7E9G - chains S and F of the 8 polymer chains in the assembly; structure by electron microscopy, 3.50 A resolution.

# Chain S
Molecule: Metabotropic glutamate receptor 2
From: Homo sapiens
Notes: engineered mutation(s): S601A
Reference sequence: Q14416 (GRM2_HUMAN); residues 19-825 here = UniProt positions 19-825
Sequence (817 residues; each row starts with the number of its first residue):
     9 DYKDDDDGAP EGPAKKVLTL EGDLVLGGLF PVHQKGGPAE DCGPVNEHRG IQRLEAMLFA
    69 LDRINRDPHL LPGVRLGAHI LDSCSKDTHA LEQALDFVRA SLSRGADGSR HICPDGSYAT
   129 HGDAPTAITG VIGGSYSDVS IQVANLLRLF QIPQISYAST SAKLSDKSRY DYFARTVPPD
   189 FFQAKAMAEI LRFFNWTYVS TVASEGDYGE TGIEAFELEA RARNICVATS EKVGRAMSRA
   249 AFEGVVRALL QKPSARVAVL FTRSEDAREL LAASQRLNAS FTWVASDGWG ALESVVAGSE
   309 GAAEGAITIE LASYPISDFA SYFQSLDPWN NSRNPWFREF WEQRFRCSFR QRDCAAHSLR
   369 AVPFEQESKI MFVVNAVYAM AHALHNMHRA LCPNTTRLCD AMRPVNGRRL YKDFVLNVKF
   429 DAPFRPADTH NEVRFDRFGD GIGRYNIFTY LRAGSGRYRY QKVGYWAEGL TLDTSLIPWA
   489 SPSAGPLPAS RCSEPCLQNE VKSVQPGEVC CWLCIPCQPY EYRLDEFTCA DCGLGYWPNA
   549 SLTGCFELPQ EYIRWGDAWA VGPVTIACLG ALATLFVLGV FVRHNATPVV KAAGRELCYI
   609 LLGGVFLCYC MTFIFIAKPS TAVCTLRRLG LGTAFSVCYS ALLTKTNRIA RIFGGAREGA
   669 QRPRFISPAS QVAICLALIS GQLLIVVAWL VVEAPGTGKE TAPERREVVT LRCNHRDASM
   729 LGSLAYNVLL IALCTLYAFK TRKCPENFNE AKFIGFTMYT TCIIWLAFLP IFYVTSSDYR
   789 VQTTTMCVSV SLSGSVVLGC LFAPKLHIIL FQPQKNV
Not modelled in the structure: 9-22, 111-133, 658-674, 818-825
Disulfide bonds: Cys-50/Cys-92, Cys-234/Cys-518, Cys-355/Cys-362, Cys-400/Cys-407, Cys-500/Cys-519, Cys-504/Cys-522, Cys-525/Cys-537, Cys-540/Cys-553, Cys-632/Cys-721
Sequence notes: expression tag (9-18); conflict Ala-601 (Ser in Q14416)
Small-molecule neighbours: 40F ((1S,2S,5R,6S)-2-aminobicyclo[3.1.0]hexane-2,6-dicarboxylic acid): Arg-57, Arg-61, Ser-143, Tyr-144, Ser-145, Ala-166, Ser-167, Thr-168, Ser-169, Tyr-216, Arg-271, Asp-295, Gly-296, Glu-375, Lys-377
Swiss-Prot annotation at these positions:
  - region: Ala-677 to Ala-685 (Important for interaction with HTR2A)
  - binding site (L-glutamate): Arg-57, Arg-61, Ser-145, Ala-166, Thr-168, Asp-295, Lys-377
  - glycosylation (N-linked (GlcNAc...) asparagine): Asn-203, Asn-286, Asn-338, Asn-402, Asn-547

# Chain F
Molecule: DN13
From: Lama glama
Sequence (124 residues; row label = number of the first residue in the row):
     1 QVQLVQSGGG LVQAGGSLRL SCAASVRFFS INTMGWYRQA PGKQRELVAD ITSSGSTNYA
    61 DSGKGRFTIS RDNAKNTVYL QMNRLKPEDT AVYYCHADYK YTTHNTAWGQ GTQVTVSSLE
   121 VLFQ
Not modelled in the structure: 1, 119-124
Disulfide bonds: Cys-22/Cys-95

# Interface between chain S and chain F
Pairs across the interface (44; chain S residue first):
  Gln-42(S) / Gln-44(F)  hydrogen bond
  Gly-45(S) / Arg-45(F)
  Pro-46(S) / Gln-39(F)
  Pro-46(S) / Tyr-94(F)  hydrogen bond (backbone-side chain)
  Pro-46(S) / Trp-108(F)  hydrophobic
  Pro-46(S) / Gly-109(F)
  Ala-47(S) / Gln-39(F)
  Ala-47(S) / Tyr-94(F)
  Glu-48(S) / Pro-41(F)
  Glu-48(S) / Gly-42(F)  hydrogen bond (side chain-backbone)
  Gly-51(S) / Gly-42(F)
  Pro-52(S) / Gly-42(F)
  Pro-52(S) / Lys-43(F)
  Pro-52(S) / Gln-44(F)
  Glu-239(S) / His-104(F)  salt bridge
  Lys-240(S) / Thr-102(F)
  Lys-240(S) / Thr-103(F)
  Lys-240(S) / His-104(F)  hydrogen bond (backbone-side chain)
  Val-241(S) / Thr-103(F)
  Gly-242(S) / Thr-103(F)  hydrogen bond (backbone-backbone)
  Gly-242(S) / Asn-105(F)
  Arg-243(S) / Asn-105(F)  hydrogen bond (backbone-side chain)
  Ala-244(S) / Asn-105(F)
  Ala-244(S) / Thr-106(F)
  Ala-244(S) / Trp-108(F)  hydrogen bond (backbone-side chain)
  Met-245(S) / Arg-45(F)  hydrogen bond (backbone-side chain)
  Met-245(S) / His-104(F)
  Met-245(S) / Asn-105(F)
  Met-245(S) / Thr-106(F)
  Ser-246(S) / Tyr-37(F)
  Ser-246(S) / His-96(F)  hydrogen bond
  Ser-246(S) / Asp-98(F)
  Ser-246(S) / Thr-106(F)  hydrogen bond (backbone-side chain)
  Ser-246(S) / Trp-108(F)
  Arg-247(S) / Tyr-37(F)  hydrogen bond (backbone-side chain)
  Arg-247(S) / Leu-47(F)
  Ala-248(S) / Thr-33(F)
  Ala-248(S) / Asp-50(F)
  Ala-248(S) / His-96(F)
  Ala-248(S) / Asp-98(F)
  Ala-249(S) / Asp-98(F)  hydrogen bond (backbone-side chain)
  Ala-249(S) / His-104(F)
  Ala-249(S) / Thr-106(F)
  Val-253(S) / His-104(F)
Also at the interface, not in a pair above, chain S (23 interface residues in all): Lys-43, Gly-44, Glu-213, Arg-276
Also at the interface, not in a pair above, chain F (21 interface residues in all): Ala-40

# Overview
The interface between chain S and chain F involves 23 residues on one side and 21 on the other, with 12
hydrogen bonds and 1 salt bridge. Polar pairs include Glu-239(S)/His-104(F), Gln-42(S)/Gln-44(F) and
Pro-46(S)/Tyr-94(F). Ligands of chain S: compound 40F.
Chain S is Metabotropic glutamate receptor 2 (Homo sapiens) and chain F is DN13 (Lama glama); the structure,
Cryo-EM structure of Gi-bound metabotropic glutamate receptor mGlu2, was determined by electron microscopy
(same publication as 7E9H).
